Entry 7XVQ (X-ray diffraction, 1.80 A resolution); this record covers chains D and C of the 4 polymer chains in the assembly.

Chain D (and C):
Molecule: Uncharacterized protein
From: Haemophilus parainfluenzae
Notes: chain C of this document is another copy of the same molecule, construct and numbering; everything in this record applies to it too
Reference sequence: A0A377JKY9 (A0A377JKY9_HAEPA); numbering as in UniProt (aligned over 1-88)
Amino-acid sequence (88 residues; row label = number of the first residue in the row):
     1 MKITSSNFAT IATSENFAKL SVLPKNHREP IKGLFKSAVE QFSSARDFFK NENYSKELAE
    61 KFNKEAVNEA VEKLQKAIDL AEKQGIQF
Not modelled in the structure: 1 (chain C: fully traced)
Sequence notes: conflict S6 (Ala in A0A377JKY9), E29 (Asn in A0A377JKY9), K64 (Gln in A0A377JKY9)

How chain D and chain C interact:
Residue-residue contacts (4):
  K32(D) - D47(C)  salt bridge
  D47(D) - E29(C)
  K50(D) - S21(C)  hydrogen bond (side chain-backbone)
  K50(D) - R28(C)  hydrogen bond (backbone-side chain)
Other interface residues (no listed pair), chain D (6 interface residues in all): S21, R28, K36
Other interface residues (no listed pair), chain C (8 interface residues in all): K32, E40, K50, N51

Summary:
6 residues of chain D face 8 of chain C across their interface; the contacts include 2 hydrogen bonds and 1
salt bridge. Among the polar pairs are K32(D)-D47(C), K50(D)-S21(C) and K50(D)-R28(C).
Both chains are Uncharacterized protein (Haemophilus parainfluenzae). Entry 7XVQ (Crystal structure of
AcrIIC4) was determined by X-ray diffraction, deposited together with 8JA0.
